7GV7 - chains A and D; structure by X-ray diffraction, 1.85 A resolution.

== Chain A ==
Molecule: B-cell lymphoma 6 protein
From: Homo sapiens
Reference sequence: P41182 (BCL6_HUMAN); numbering as in UniProt (aligned over 5-129)
Amino-acid sequence (128 residues; row label = number of the first residue in the row):
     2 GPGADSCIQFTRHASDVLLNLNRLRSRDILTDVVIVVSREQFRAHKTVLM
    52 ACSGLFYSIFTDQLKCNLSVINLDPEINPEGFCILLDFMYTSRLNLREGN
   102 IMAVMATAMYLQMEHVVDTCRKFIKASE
Disordered / not traced: 2-5
Construct notes: expression tag (2-4)
Curated features (UniProtKB/Swiss-Prot):
  - mutagenesis: Asn21 (N21K: Abolishes interaction with NCOR2 and HDAC2, no effect on interaction with CTBP1 and transcriptional autoinhibition; when associated with A-116 and 376-Q--Q-379), Ser59 (S59A: Abolished ubiquitination by the SCF(FBXL17) complex), His116 (H116A: Abolishes interaction with NCOR2 and HDAC2, no effect on interaction with CTBP1 and transcriptional autoinhibition; when associated with K-21 and 376-Q--Q-379)
Small-molecule neighbours: A1ACL (5-[(5,6-dichloropyrimidin-4-yl)amino]-1,3-dihydro-2H-indol-2-one): Asn21, Arg24, Leu25, Arg28, Met51, Ala52, Cys53, Ser54, Gly55, Tyr58, Gln113, Met114, Glu115

== Chain D ==
Molecule: WVIP tetrapeptide
Amino-acid sequence (6 residues; each row starts with the number of its first residue; numbering starts at 0):
     0 XWVIPA
Modified positions: ACE (acetyl group) at position 0

== Interface between chain A and chain D ==
Residue-residue contacts (11; chain A residue first):
  Cys8(A) - Pro4(D)
  Ile9(A) - Trp1(D)  hydrophobic
  Ile9(A) - Val2(D)
  Gln10(A) - ACE_0(D)
  Gln10(A) - Trp1(D)
  Gln10(A) - Val2(D)  hydrogen bond (backbone-backbone)
  Gln10(A) - Pro4(D)
  Phe11(A) - ACE_0(D)
  Phe11(A) - Trp1(D)
  Thr12(A) - ACE_0(D)  hydrogen bond (backbone-backbone)
  Thr12(A) - Val2(D)
Interface residues without a listed pair, chain D (5 interface residues in all): Ile3

== Summary ==
The chain A/chain D interface involves 5 residues from each chain; the contacts include 2 hydrogen bonds. The
backbones hydrogen-bond at Gln10(A)-Val2(D) and Thr12(A)-ACE_0(D). Bound to chain A: compound A1ACL. From
UniProt: 3 mutagenesis sites on chain A.
Chain A is B-cell lymphoma 6 protein (Homo sapiens) and chain D is WVIP tetrapeptide; the structure, Crystal
Structure of B-cell lymphoma 6 protein BTB domain in complex with ligand 3 at 1.45 ..., was determined by
X-ray diffraction (same publication as 7GUD, 7GUE, 7GUF, 7GUG, 7GUH, 7GUI and 126 further entries).
